Entry 9BDD (electron microscopy, 2.86 A resolution); this record covers chains E and R of the 6 polymer chains in the assembly.

# Chain E
Name: DNA-directed RNA polymerase, mitochondrial
Organism: Homo sapiens
UniProtKB: O00411 (RPOM_HUMAN); residue numbers follow UniProt; this construct covers 120-1230
Amino-acid sequence (1119 residues; row label = number of the first residue in the row):
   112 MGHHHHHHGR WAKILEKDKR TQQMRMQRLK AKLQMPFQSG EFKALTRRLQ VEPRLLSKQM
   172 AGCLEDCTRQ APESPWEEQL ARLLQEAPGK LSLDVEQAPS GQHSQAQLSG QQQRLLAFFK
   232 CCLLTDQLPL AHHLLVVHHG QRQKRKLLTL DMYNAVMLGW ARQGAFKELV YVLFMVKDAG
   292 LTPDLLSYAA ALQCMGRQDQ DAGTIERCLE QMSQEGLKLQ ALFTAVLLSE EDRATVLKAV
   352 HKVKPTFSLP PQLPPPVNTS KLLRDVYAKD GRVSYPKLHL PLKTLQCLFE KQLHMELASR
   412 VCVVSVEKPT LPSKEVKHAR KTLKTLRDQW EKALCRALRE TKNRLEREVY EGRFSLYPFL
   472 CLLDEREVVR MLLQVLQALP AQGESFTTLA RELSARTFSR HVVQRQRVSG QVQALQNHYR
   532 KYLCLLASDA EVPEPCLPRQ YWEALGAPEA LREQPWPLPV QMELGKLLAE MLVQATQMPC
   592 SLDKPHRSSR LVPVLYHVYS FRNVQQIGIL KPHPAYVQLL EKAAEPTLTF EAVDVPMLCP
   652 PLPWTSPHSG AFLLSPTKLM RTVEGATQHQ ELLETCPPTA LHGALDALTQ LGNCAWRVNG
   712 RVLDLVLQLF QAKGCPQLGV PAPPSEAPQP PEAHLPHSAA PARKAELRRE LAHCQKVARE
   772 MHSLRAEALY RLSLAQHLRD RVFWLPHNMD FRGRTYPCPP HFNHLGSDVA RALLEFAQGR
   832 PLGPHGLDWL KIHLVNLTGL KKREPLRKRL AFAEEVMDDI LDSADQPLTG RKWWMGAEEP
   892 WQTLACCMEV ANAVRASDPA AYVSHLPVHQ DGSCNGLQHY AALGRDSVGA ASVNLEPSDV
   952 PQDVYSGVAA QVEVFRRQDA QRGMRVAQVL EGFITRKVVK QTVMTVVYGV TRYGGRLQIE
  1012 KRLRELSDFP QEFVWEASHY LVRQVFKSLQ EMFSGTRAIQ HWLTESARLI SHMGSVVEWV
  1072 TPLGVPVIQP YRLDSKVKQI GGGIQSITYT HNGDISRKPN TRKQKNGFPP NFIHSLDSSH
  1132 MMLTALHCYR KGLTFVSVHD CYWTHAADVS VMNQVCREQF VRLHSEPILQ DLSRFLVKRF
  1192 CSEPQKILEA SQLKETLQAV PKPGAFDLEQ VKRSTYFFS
Not modelled in the structure: 112-217, 593-599, 1086-1106
Construct notes: expression tag (112-119); conflict Ala555 (Glu in O00411)
UniProt features mapped onto this chain:
  - active site: Asp922, Lys991, Asp1151
  - natural variant: Gln149 to Ser1230 (deletion: In COXPD55), His250 (H250D: In COXPD55), Ala555 (E555A: this construct carries the variant), Pro566 (P566S: In COXPD55), Ser611 (S611F: In COXPD55), Phe641 (F641L: In COXPD55), Pro742 to Pro747 (deletion: In COXPD55), Pro810 (P810S: In COXPD55; uncertain significance), Asp870 (D870N: In COXPD55; uncertain significance), Cys925 to Ser1230 (deletion: In COXPD55), Arg1013 (R1013C: In COXPD55), Ser1193 (S1193F: In COXPD55)
Residues lining bound ligands: AMP-CPP (APC; diphosphomethylphosphonic acid adenosyl ester): Lys853, Glu889, Tyr956, Arg987, Lys991, Met995, Tyr999
From the paper describing this entry:
  - binding site for AMP-CPP: Lys853, Arg987, Lys991
  - mutagenesis - Q992A, T996A, Q1009A: decreased catalytic activity
  - mutagenesis - Y999F: increased catalytic activity on dNTP
  - mutagenesis - Y999F/H1125A: increased catalytic activity on dNTPs

# Chain R
Molecule: RNA14mt (14-nt RNA)
Sequence (14 nucleotides; row label = number of the first residue in the row; numbers below 1 keep their minus sign (A-4 is residue -4)):
    -4 AGUCUGCGGC GCGC
Not modelled in the structure: -4 to 0

# Interface between chain E and chain R
Contacting residue pairs - 13 pairs, chain E then chain R:
  Asn614(E) - C2(R)  hydrogen bond to the sugar
  Glu771(E) - G4(R)  sugar contact
  Glu771(E) - C5(R)  phosphate contact
  Ser774(E) - G4(R)  base contact
  Arg805(E) - C9(R)  hydrogen bond to the sugar
  Gly817(E) - C7(R)  sugar contact
  Gly817(E) - G8(R)  sugar contact
  Ser818(E) - C7(R)  sugar contact
  Arg822(E) - G8(R)  hydrogen bond to the phosphate
  Arg822(E) - C9(R)  salt bridge to the phosphate
  Tyr999(E) - C9(R)  base contact
  His1150(E) - C9(R)  hydrogen bond to the sugar
  Asp1151(E) - C9(R)  phosphate contact
Interface residues without a listed pair, chain E (15 interface residues in all): Glu495, Lys767, Leu775, Tyr807, Val1149
Interface residues without a listed pair, chain R (8 interface residues in all): G1, G6

# Overview
15 residues of chain E and 8 residues of chain R are in contact; the contacts include 4 hydrogen bonds and 1
salt bridge. Among the polar pairs are Asn614(E)-C2(R), Arg805(E)-C9(R) and His1150(E)-C9(R). The paper
reports a binding site for AMP-CPP at Lys853(E), Arg987(E) and Lys991(E); Q992A, T996A and Q1009A of chain E
reduce catalytic activity; 5 substitutions were tested in all.
Here chain E is DNA-directed RNA polymerase, mitochondrial (Homo sapiens) and chain R is RNA14mt (14-nt RNA).
Entry 9BDD (Cryo-EM Structure of Non-Cognate Substrate Bound in the Entry Site (ES) of Human Mitochondrial
Transcription Elongation ...) was determined by electron microscopy, deposited together with 8U8U, 8U8V and
9BDC.
